Entry 1LOH (X-ray diffraction, 2.00 A resolution); this record covers chain A.

[Chain A]
Name: Hyaluronate Lyase
Organism: Streptococcus pneumoniae
Notes: EC 4.2.2.1
Chain sequence (721 residues; numbered 170 to 890; the number before each row is that of its first residue):
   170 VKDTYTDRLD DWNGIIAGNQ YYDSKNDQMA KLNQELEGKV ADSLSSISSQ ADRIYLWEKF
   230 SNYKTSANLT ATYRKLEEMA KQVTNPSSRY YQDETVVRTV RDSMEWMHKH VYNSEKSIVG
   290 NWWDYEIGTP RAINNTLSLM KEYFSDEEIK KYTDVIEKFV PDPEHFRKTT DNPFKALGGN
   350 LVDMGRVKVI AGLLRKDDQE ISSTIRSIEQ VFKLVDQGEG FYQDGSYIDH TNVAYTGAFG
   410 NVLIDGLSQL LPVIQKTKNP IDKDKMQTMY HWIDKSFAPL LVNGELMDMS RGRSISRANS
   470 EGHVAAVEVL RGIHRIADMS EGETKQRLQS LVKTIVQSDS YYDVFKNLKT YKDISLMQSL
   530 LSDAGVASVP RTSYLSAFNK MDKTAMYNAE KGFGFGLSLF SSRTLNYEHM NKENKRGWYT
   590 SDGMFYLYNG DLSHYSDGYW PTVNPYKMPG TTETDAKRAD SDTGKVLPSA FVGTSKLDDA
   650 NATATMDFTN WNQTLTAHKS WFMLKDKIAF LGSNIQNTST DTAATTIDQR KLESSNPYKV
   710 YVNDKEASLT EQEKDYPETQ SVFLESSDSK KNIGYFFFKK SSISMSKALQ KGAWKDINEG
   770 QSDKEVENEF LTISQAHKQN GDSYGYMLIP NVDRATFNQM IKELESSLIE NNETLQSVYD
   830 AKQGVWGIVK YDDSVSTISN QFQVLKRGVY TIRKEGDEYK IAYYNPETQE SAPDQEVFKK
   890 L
Differences from the reference sequence: engineered mutation F408 (Tyr in 437705)
Reported in the primary citation:
  - catalytic residues: N349, H399
  - binding site for beta-D-glucopyranuronic acid: R243, E246, K250, N349, H399, R462
  - binding site for N-acetylglucosamine: W291, W292, R300, F343, E388, D414, R466
  - mutagenesis - Y408F: abolished catalytic activity (citing earlier work)
  - mutagenesis - R243V: decreased catalytic activity (citing earlier work)
  - mutagenesis - N580G: increased catalytic activity (citing earlier work)

[Overview]
The paper reports catalytic residues N349 and H399; Y408F abolishes catalytic activity; 3 substitutions were
tested in all.
Chain A is Hyaluronate Lyase (Streptococcus pneumoniae); the structure, Streptococcus pneumoniae Hyaluronate
Lyase in Complex with Hexasaccharide Hyaluronan Substrate, was determined by X-ray diffraction together with
1LXK from the same study.
